Entry 5CD4 (X-ray diffraction, 3.20 A resolution); this record covers chains I and L of the 12 polymer chains in the assembly.

# Chain I
Molecule: CRISPR system Cascade subunit CasA
From: Escherichia coli
UniProt: Q46901 (CSE1_ECOLI); residue numbers follow UniProt; this construct covers 1-502
Sequence (502 residues; numbered 1 to 502; the number before each row is that of its first residue):
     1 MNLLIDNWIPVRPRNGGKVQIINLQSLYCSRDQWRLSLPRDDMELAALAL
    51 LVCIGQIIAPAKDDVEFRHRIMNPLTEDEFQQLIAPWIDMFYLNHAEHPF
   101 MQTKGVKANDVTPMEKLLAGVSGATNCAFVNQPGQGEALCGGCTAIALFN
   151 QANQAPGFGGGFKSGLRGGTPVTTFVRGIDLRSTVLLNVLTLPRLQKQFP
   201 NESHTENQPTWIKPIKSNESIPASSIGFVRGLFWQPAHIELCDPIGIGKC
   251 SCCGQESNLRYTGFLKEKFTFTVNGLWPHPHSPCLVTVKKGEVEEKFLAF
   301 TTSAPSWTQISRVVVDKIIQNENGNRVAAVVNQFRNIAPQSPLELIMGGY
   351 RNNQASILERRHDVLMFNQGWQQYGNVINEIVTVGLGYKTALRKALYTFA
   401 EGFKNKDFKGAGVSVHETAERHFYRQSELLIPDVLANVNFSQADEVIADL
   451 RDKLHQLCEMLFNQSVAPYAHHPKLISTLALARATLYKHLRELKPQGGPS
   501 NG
Disordered / not traced: 322, 496-502
Ion coordination: Zn2+: Cys140, Cys143, Cys250, Cys253
Swiss-Prot annotation at these positions:
  - mutagenesis: Phe129 (F129A: 80% increase in phage sensitivity; 500-fold decrease in affinity for target dsDNA), Val130 (V130A: 20% increase in phage sensitivity; no change in binding of target dsDNA), Asn131 (N131A: 45% increase in phage sensitivity; 60-fold decrease in affinity for target dsDNA)
From the paper describing this entry:
  - binding site for crRNA (chain L): Phe129, Val130, Asn131

# Chain L
Molecule: crRNA
From: Escherichia coli
Sequence (61 nucleotides; each row starts with the number of its first residue):
     1 AUAAACCGACGGUAUUGUUCAGAUCCUGGCUUGCCAACAGGAGUUCCCCG
    51 CGCCAGCGGGX
Modified / non-standard residues: 23G (guanosine-5'-phosphate-2',3'-cyclic phosphate) at position 61

# Chain I / chain L interface
Contacting residue pairs - 5 pairs, chain I then chain L:
  Phe129(I) with A5(L), hydrogen bond to the base; C6(L), base contact; C7(L), base contact
  Val130(I) with A5(L), hydrogen bond to the base
  Gln132(I) with A4(L), base contact
Interface residues without a listed pair, chain I (4 interface residues in all): Asn131
The authors on this interface:
  - interface residues, chain I: Phe129(I), Val130(I), Asn131(I)

# Summary
The chain I/chain L interface involves 4 residues from each chain; the contacts include 2 hydrogen bonds.
Among the polar pairs are Phe129(I)-A5(L) and Val130(I)-A5(L). From UniProt: 3 mutagenesis sites on chain I.
The paper reports a binding site for crRNA (chain L) at Phe129(I), Val130(I) and Asn131(I); interface residues
Phe129(I), Val130(I) and Asn131(I).
Here chain I is CRISPR system Cascade subunit CasA and chain L is crRNA, both from Escherichia coli. Entry
5CD4 (The Type IE CRISPR Cascade complex from E. coli, with two assemblies in the asymmetric unit ...) was
determined by X-ray diffraction.
